2B4R - chains O and R of the 4 polymer chains in the assembly; structure by X-ray diffraction, 2.25 A resolution.

[Chain O (and R)]
Protein: glyceraldehyde-3-phosphate dehydrogenase
Source organism: Plasmodium falciparum
Notes: EC 1.2.1.12; chain R of this document is another copy of the same molecule, construct and numbering; everything in this record applies to it too
UniProtKB: Q8T6B1 (Q8T6B1_PLAFA); residue numbers follow UniProt; this construct covers 1-337
Sequence (345 residues; numbered -7 to 337; the number before each row is that of its first residue; numbers below 1 keep their minus sign (Met-7 is residue -7)):
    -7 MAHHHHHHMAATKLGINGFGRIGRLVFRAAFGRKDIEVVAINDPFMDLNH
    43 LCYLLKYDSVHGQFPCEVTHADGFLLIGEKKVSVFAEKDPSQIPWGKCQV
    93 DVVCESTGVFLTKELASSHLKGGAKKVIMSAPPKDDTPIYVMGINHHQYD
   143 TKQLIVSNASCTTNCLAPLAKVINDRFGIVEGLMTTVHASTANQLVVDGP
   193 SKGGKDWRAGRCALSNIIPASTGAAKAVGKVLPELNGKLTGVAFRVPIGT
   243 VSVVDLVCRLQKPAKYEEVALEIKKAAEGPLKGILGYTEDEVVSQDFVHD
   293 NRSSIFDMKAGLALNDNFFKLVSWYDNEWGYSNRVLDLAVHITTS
Disordered / not traced: -7 to 2, 337
Construct notes: cloning artifact (-7 to -6); expression tag (-5 to 0); engineered mutation Ala3 (Val in Q8T6B1), Thr336 (Asn in Q8T6B1), Ser337 (Asn in Q8T6B1)
Residues lining bound ligands:
  - 4-(2-aminoethyl)benzenesulfonyl fluoride (AES): Thr99, Thr183, Ala184, Asn185, Arg237
  - NAD (nicotinamide-adenine-dinucleotide): Asn9, Gly10, Phe11, Gly12, Arg13, Ile14, Asn34, Asp35, Pro36, Phe37, Met38, Glu79, Lys80, Ser98, Thr99, Gly100, Val101, Phe102, Ser122, Ala123, Cys153, His180, Thr183, Ala184, Asn319, Glu320, Tyr323

[Chain O / chain R interface]
Pairs across the interface - 62 pairs, chain O then chain R:
  Arg13(O) - Val189(R)
  Arg13(O) - Asp190(R)  salt bridge
  Arg16(O) - Asp190(R)  hydrogen bond (side chain-backbone)
  Phe37(O) - Pro192(R)
  Asn41(O) - Trp199(R)
  His42(O) - Pro192(R)
  His42(O) - Ser193(R)
  His42(O) - Gly196(R)
  His42(O) - Trp199(R)
  Tyr45(O) - Trp199(R)  hydrophobic
  Tyr45(O) - Arg200(R)
  Tyr45(O) - Arg203(R)  hydrogen bond
  Leu46(O) - Gly191(R)
  Leu46(O) - Pro192(R)
  Tyr49(O) - Arg203(R)
  Asp50(O) - Asp190(R)
  Asp50(O) - Arg203(R)
  Ser51(O) - Asp190(R)  hydrogen bond
  Ser51(O) - Arg203(R)  hydrogen bond
  Ser51(O) - Cys204(R)
  Ser51(O) - Asn208(R)  hydrogen bond
  Ser182(O) - Val188(R)
  Ser182(O) - Val189(R)
  Ser182(O) - Leu206(R)
  Thr183(O) - Val188(R)
  Ala184(O) - Val189(R)  hydrophobic
  Gln186(O) - Val188(R)
  Leu187(O) - Val188(R)
  Val188(O) - Ser182(R)
  Val188(O) - Thr183(R)
  Val188(O) - Gln186(R)
  Val188(O) - Leu187(R)
  Val188(O) - Val188(R)
  Val188(O) - Ala205(R)  hydrophobic
  Val189(O) - Arg13(R)
  Val189(O) - Ser182(R)
  Val189(O) - Ala184(R)  hydrophobic
  Asp190(O) - Arg13(R)  salt bridge
  Asp190(O) - Arg16(R)  hydrogen bond (backbone-side chain)
  Asp190(O) - Asp50(R)
  Asp190(O) - Ser51(R)  hydrogen bond
  Gly191(O) - Leu46(R)
  Pro192(O) - Phe37(R)
  Pro192(O) - Met38(R)  hydrophobic
  Pro192(O) - His42(R)
  Pro192(O) - Leu46(R)
  Ser193(O) - His42(R)
  Gly196(O) - His42(R)
  Trp199(O) - Asn41(R)
  Trp199(O) - His42(R)
  Trp199(O) - Tyr45(R)  hydrophobic
  Arg203(O) - Tyr45(R)  hydrogen bond
  Arg203(O) - Tyr49(R)
  Arg203(O) - Asp50(R)
  Arg203(O) - Ser51(R)  hydrogen bond
  Cys204(O) - Ser51(R)
  Ala205(O) - Val188(R)  hydrophobic
  Leu206(O) - Ser182(R)
  Leu206(O) - Leu206(R)  hydrophobic
  Leu206(O) - Pro239(R)  hydrophobic
  Asn208(O) - Ser51(R)  hydrogen bond
  Pro239(O) - Leu206(R)  hydrophobic
Also at the interface, not in a pair above, chain O (33 interface residues in all): Met38, Arg200, Ser207, Ile240
Also at the interface, not in a pair above, chain R (33 interface residues in all): Ser207, Ile240

[Overview]
The chain O/chain R interface involves 33 residues from each chain; the contacts include 10 hydrogen bonds and
2 salt bridges. Polar contacts include Arg13(O)-Asp190(R), Arg16(O)-Asp190(R) and Tyr45(O)-Arg203(R). Bound to
chain O: NAD and 4-(2-aminoethyl)benzenesulfonyl fluoride.
Both chains are glyceraldehyde-3-phosphate dehydrogenase (Plasmodium falciparum). Entry 2B4R (Crystal
structure of glyceraldehyde-3-phosphate dehydrogenase from Plasmodium falciparum at 2.25 Angstrom Resolution
reveals intriguing extra electron ...) was determined by X-ray diffraction together with 2B4T from the same
study.
